PDB entry 4PU3 | X-ray diffraction, 3.39 A resolution | chains Q and C of the 6 polymer chains in the assembly

# Chain Q
Molecule: Operator DNA
Sequence (26 nucleotides; numbered 0 to 25; the number before each row is that of its first residue; numbering starts at 0):
     0 AAAAAGTGTA GATAAGTACA CCTAAT
Disordered / not traced: 0

# Chain C
Molecule: Toxin-antitoxin system antidote transcriptional repressor Xre family
Source organism: Shewanella oneidensis
UniProtKB: Q8EIX4 (Q8EIX4_SHEON); residues 20-97 here correspond to UniProt positions 1-78 (UniProt number = residue number - 19)
Amino-acid sequence (118 residues; each row starts with the number of its first residue; numbers below 1 keep their minus sign (Met-20 is residue -20)):
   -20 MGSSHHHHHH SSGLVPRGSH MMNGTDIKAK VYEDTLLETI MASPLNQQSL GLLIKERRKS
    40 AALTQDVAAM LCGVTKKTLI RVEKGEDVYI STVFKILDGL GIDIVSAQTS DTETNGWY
Disordered / not traced: -20 to 18, 87-94
Differences from the reference sequence: expression tag (-20 to 19)
From the paper describing this entry:
  - conformationally variable residues (order/disorder transition): Gly95 to Tyr97

# Interface between chain Q and chain C
Residue-residue contacts (15; chain Q residue first):
  DG15(Q) - Arg60(C)  salt bridge to the phosphate
  DG15(Q) - Asp66(C)  phosphate contact
  DG15(Q) - Val67(C)  phosphate contact
  DG15(Q) - Tyr68(C)  phosphate contact
  DT16(Q) - Lys56(C)  base contact
  DT16(Q) - Thr57(C)  phosphate contact
  DT16(Q) - Arg60(C)  salt bridge to the phosphate
  DT16(Q) - Val67(C)  phosphate contact
  DT16(Q) - Tyr68(C)  hydrogen bond to the phosphate
  DT16(Q) - Thr71(C)  hydrogen bond to the phosphate
  DA17(Q) - Gly52(C)  phosphate contact
  DA17(Q) - Val53(C)  phosphate contact
  DA17(Q) - Thr54(C)  hydrogen bond to the phosphate
  DA17(Q) - Lys56(C)  base contact
  DA17(Q) - Thr57(C)  hydrogen bond to the phosphate
Also at the interface, not in a pair above, chain Q (4 interface residues in all): DC18

# Summary
4 residues of chain Q face 10 of chain C across their interface, with 4 hydrogen bonds and 2 salt bridges.
Polar pairs include DT16(Q)-Tyr68(C), DT16(Q)-Thr71(C) and DA17(Q)-Thr54(C). From the paper: conformational
variability at Gly95(C).
Here chain Q is Operator DNA and chain C is Toxin-antitoxin system antidote transcriptional repressor Xre
family (Shewanella oneidensis). Entry 4PU3 (Shewanella oneidensis MR-1 Toxin Antitoxin System HipA, HipB and
its operator DNA complex (space group P212121)) was determined by X-ray diffraction, deposited together with
4PU4, 4PU5, 4PU7 and 4PU8.
